PDB entry 6VW0 | electron microscopy, 3.59 A resolution | chains D and P of the 10 polymer chains in the assembly

== Chain D ==
Name: DNA-directed RNA polymerase subunit beta'
Organism: Mycobacterium tuberculosis
Notes: EC 2.7.7.6
UniProtKB: A5U053 (RPOC_MYCTA); residue numbers follow UniProt; this construct covers 1-1316
Chain sequence (1326 residues; row label = number of the first residue in the row; numbers below 1 keep their minus sign (Gly-1 is residue -1)):
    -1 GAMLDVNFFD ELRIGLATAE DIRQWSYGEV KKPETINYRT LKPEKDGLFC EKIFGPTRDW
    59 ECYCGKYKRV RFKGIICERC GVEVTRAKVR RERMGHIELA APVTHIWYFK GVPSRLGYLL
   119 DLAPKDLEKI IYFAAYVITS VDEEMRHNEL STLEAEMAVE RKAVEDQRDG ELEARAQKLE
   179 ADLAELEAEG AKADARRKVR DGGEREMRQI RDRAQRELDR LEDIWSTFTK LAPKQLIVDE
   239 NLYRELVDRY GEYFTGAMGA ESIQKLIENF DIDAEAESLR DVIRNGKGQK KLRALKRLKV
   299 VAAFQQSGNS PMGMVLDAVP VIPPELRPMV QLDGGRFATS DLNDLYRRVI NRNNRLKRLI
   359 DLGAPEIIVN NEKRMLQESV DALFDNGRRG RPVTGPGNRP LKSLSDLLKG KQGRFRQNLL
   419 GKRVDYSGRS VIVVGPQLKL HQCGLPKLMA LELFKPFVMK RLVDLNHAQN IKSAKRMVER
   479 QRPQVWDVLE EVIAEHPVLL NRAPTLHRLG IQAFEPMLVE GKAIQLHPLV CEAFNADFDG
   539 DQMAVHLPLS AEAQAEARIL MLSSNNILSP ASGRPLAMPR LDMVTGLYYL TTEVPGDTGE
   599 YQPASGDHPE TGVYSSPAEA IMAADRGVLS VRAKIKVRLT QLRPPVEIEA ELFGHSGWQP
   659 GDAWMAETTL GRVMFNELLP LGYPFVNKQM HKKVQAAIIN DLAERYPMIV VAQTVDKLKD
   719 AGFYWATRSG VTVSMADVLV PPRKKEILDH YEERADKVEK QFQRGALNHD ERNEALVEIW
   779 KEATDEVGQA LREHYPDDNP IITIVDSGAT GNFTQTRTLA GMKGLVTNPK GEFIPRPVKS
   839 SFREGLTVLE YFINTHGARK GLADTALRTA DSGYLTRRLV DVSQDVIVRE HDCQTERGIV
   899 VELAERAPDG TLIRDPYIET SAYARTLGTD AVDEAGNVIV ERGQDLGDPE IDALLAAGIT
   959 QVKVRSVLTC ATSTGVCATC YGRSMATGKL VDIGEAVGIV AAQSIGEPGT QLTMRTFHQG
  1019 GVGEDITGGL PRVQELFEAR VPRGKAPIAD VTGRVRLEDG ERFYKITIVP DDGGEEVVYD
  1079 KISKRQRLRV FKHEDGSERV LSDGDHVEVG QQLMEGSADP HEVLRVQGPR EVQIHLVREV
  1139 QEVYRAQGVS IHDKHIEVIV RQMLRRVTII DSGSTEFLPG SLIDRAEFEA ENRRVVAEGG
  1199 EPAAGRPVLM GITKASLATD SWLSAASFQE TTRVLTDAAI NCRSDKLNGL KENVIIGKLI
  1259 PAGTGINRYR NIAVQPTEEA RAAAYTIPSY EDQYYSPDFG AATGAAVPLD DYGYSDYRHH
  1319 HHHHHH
Unresolved in the structure: 1015-1022, 1091-1096, 1283-1324
Differences from the reference sequence: expression tag (-1 to 0, 1317-1324)
Bound ions: Zn2+ site 1: Cys60, Cys62, Cys78; Mg2+: Asp535, Asp537; Zn2+ site 2: Cys891, Cys968, Cys975, Cys978
UniProt features mapped onto this chain:
  - binding site (Zn(2+)): Cys60, Cys62, Cys75, Cys78, Cys891, Cys968, Cys975, Cys978
  - binding site (Mg(2+)): Asp535, Asp537, Asp539

== Chain P ==
Molecule: 90-nt DNA strand
Organism: Mycobacterium tuberculosis
Sequence (90 nucleotides; row label = number of the first residue in the row):
    65 CGTGCTTGTT TCCGCCCGCT TCGGGGCAAC CCTGCCAGTC TAATACAAAT CCGGCAATGG
   125 AGTCAAGACC AGGTTCGGTC ATCCATAGCC
Unresolved in the structure: 65-76, 142-154

== Chain D / chain P interface ==
Residue-residue contacts (24; chain D residue first):
  Leu330(D) - DC100(P)  base contact
  Arg334(D) - DC100(P)  base contact
  Arg334(D) - DA101(P)  phosphate contact
  Pro394(D) - DA101(P)  base contact
  Pro394(D) - DG102(P)  base contact
  Arg397(D) - DA101(P)  hydrogen bond to the base
  Lys409(D) - DA93(P)  salt bridge to the phosphate
  Lys409(D) - DC94(P)  salt bridge to the phosphate
  Arg414(D) - DA92(P)  salt bridge to the phosphate
  Arg421(D) - DC96(P)  salt bridge to the phosphate
  Arg427(D) - DC95(P)  hydrogen bond to the base
  Arg427(D) - DC96(P)  sugar contact
  Ala501(D) - DC94(P)  base contact
  Ala501(D) - DC95(P)  sugar contact
  Pro502(D) - DC94(P)  base contact
  Thr867(D) - DA93(P)  base contact
  Ala868(D) - DA93(P)  sugar contact
  Gly871(D) - DA93(P)  sugar contact
  Tyr872(D) - DC91(P)  hydrogen bond to the phosphate
  Tyr872(D) - DA92(P)  phosphate contact
  Arg875(D) - DA92(P)  salt bridge to the phosphate
  Gln1227(D) - DC91(P)  phosphate contact
  Glu1228(D) - DG90(P)  phosphate contact
  Glu1228(D) - DC91(P)  hydrogen bond to the phosphate
Interface residues without a listed pair, chain D (20 interface residues in all): Val110, Asp331, Arg386
Interface residues without a listed pair, chain P (11 interface residues in all): DG89

== Summary ==
The interface between chain D and chain P involves 20 residues on one side and 11 on the other; the contacts
include 4 hydrogen bonds and 5 salt bridges. Polar pairs include Arg397(D)-DA101(P), Arg427(D)-DC95(P) and
Tyr872(D)-DC91(P).
Here chain D is DNA-directed RNA polymerase subunit beta' and chain P is a 90-nt DNA strand, both from
Mycobacterium tuberculosis. Entry 6VW0 (Mycobacterium tuberculosis RNAP S456L mutant open promoter complex)
was determined by electron microscopy (same publication as 6VVS, 6VVT, 6VVV, 6VVX, 6VVY and 6VVZ).
